3W5N - chain A; structure by X-ray diffraction, 1.80 A resolution.

# Chain A
Protein: Putative rhamnosidase
Organism: Streptomyces avermitilis
Notes: EC 3.2.1.40
Reference sequence: Q82PP4 (Q82PP4_STRAW); numbering as in UniProt (aligned over 1-1030)
Amino-acid sequence (1043 residues; row label = number of the first residue in the row):
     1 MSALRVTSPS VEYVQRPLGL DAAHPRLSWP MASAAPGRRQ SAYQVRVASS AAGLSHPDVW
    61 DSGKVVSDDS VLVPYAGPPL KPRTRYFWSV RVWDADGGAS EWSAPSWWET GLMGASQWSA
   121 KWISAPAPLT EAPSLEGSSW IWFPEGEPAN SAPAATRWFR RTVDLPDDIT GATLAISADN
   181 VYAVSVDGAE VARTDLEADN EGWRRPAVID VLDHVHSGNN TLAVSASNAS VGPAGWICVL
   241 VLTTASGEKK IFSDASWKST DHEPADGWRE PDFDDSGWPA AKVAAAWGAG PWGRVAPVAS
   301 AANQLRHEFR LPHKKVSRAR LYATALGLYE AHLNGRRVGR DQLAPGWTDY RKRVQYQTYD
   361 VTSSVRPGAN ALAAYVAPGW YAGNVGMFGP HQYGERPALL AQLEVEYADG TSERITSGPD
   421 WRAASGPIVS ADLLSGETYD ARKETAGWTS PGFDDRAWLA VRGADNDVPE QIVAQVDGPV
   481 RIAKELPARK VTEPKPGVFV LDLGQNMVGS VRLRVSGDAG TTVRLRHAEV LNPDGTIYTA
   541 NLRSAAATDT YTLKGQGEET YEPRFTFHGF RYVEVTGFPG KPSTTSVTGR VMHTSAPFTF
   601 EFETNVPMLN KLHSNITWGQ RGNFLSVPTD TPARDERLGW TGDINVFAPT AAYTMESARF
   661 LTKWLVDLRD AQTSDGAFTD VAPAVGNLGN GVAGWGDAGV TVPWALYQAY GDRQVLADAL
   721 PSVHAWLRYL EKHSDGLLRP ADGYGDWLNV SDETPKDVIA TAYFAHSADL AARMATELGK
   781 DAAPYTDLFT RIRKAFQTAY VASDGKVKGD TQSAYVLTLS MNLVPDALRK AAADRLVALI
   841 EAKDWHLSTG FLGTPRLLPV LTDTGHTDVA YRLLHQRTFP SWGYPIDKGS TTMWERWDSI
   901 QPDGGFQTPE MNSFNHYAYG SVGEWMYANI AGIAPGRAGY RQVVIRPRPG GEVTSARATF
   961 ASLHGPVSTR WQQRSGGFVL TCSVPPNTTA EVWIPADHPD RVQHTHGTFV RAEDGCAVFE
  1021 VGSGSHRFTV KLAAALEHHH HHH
Disordered / not traced: 1-2, 1032-1043
Differences from the reference sequence: expression tag (1031-1043)
UniProt features mapped onto this chain:
  - active site: Glu636 (Proton donor), Glu895 (Proton acceptor)
  - binding site (alpha-L-rhamnose): Asp179, Asn180, Trp203, Asp630, Arg634 to Glu636, Asp643, Trp695, His916
  - binding site (Ca(2+)): Asp179, Asn180, Asn228, Pro233
  - mutagenesis: Asp179 (D179A: Abrogates L-rhamnose binding), Asn180 (N180A: Abrogates L-rhamnose binding), Glu636 (E636D/Q: Drastically reduces alpha-L-rhamnosidase activity), Glu895 (E895D/Q: Drastically reduces alpha-L-rhamnosidase activity)
Bound ions: Na+ site 1 near Leu18 (its only coordinating residue here); Na+ site 2: Asp69, Val71; Ca2+: Asp179, Asn180, Asn228, Pro233 (together with alpha-L-rhamnopyranose); Na+ site 3: Phe273 (together with alpha-L-rhamnopyranose)
Ligand contacts:
  - alpha-L-rhamnopyranose (RAM), molecule 1: Arg160, Thr162, Asn219, Thr221, Pro271, Asp272, Phe273
  - alpha-L-rhamnopyranose (RAM), molecule 2: Asp179, Asn180, Glu201, Trp203, Asn228, Gly232, Pro233, Pro291, Trp292
  - alpha-L-rhamnopyranose (RAM), molecule 3: Arg351, Gln392, Tyr393, Ala684, Val685, Gly686, Asn687
  - alpha-L-rhamnopyranose (RAM), molecule 4: Lys484, Phe598, Ser614, Thr617, Trp618, Arg621
  - alpha-L-rhamnopyranose (RAM), molecule 5: Asp630, Arg634, Glu636, Trp640, Asp643, Trp695, Tyr744, Trp747, Phe851, Glu895, Met911, His916
From the paper describing this entry:
  - binding site for alpha-L-rhamnopyranose: Asp179, Asn180, Asp199, Trp203, Pro233, Pro291, Trp292, Arg543, Asp630, Arg634, Glu636, Trp640, Asp643, Trp695, Tyr744, Trp747, Phe851, Glu895, His916
  - catalytic residues: Glu636, Glu895
  - catalytic residues: Asp630 (proposed by the authors, not directly observed)
  - contacts within the chain: Asp630-Glu636 (hydrogen bond)
  - mutagenesis - D179A (50-fold), N180A (50-fold), E636D, E636Q, E895D, E895Q: decreased catalytic activity
  - Ca2+ coordination: Asp179, Asn180, Asn228, Pro233
  - Ca2+ coordination through a water molecule: Ser230
  - mutagenesis - D179A, N180A: abolished binding to l-rhamnose
  - mutagenesis - D179A, N180A: unchanged catalytic activity on aryl-rhamnosides
  - specificity-determining residues: Trp695, Tyr744, Trp747
  - specificity-determining residues: Glu197 to Gly202 (by similarity / conservation)

# In short
Chain A binds 5 copies of alpha-L-rhamnopyranose. Curated annotation (UniProt) lists active-site residues
Glu636 and Glu895, 10 alpha-L-rhamnose-binding residues, 4 Ca2+-binding residues and 4 mutagenesis sites. From
the paper: catalytic residues Glu636, Glu895 and Asp630; D179A, N180A and E636D, among others, reduce
catalytic activity; 6 substitutions were tested in all.
Chain A is Putative rhamnosidase (Streptomyces avermitilis); the structure, Crystal Structure of Streptomyces
avermitilis alpha-L-rhamnosidase complexed with L-rhamnose, was determined by X-ray diffraction together with
3W5M from the same study.
